PDB entry 8G6U | electron microscopy, 3.16 A resolution | chains A and B of the 18 polymer chains in the assembly

== Chain A ==
Name: CRF01_AE T/F100 HIV-1 gp120
Source organism: Human immunodeficiency virus 1
UniProtKB: A0A6C0ZY47 (A0A6C0ZY47_9HIV1); aligned to UniProt positions 29-507 over residues 30-507 (the alignment contains insertions or deletions, so no single offset holds)
Chain sequence (485 residues; each row starts with the number of its first residue; note: 29 numbers in that range are skipped by the numbering (no residue carries them; nothing is unmodelled there); a row labelled like 132A-132V holds insertion residues (132A, then the next letters in order)):
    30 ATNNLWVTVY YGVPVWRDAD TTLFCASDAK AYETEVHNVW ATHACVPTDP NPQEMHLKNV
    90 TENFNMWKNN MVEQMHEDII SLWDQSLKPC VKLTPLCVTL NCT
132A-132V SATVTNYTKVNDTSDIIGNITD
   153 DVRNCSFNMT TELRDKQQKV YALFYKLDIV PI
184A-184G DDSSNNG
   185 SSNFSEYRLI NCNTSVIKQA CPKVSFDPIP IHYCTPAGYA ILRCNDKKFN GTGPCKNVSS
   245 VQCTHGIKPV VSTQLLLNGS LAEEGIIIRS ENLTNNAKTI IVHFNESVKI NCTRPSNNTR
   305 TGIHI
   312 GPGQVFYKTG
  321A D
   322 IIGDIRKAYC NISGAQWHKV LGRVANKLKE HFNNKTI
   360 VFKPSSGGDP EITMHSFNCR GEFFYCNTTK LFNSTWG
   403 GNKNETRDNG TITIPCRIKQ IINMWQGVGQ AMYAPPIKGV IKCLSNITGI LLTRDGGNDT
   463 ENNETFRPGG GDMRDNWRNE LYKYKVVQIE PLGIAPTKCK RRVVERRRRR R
Not modelled in the structure: 30-31, 132A-132V, 184A-184G, 458-459, 505-513
Differences from the reference sequence: engineered mutation Tyr61 (His60 in A0A6C0ZY47), His105 (Gln104 in A0A6C0ZY47), Ile108 (Val107 in A0A6C0ZY47), Asp474 (Asn475 in A0A6C0ZY47), Met475 (Ile476 in A0A6C0ZY47), Arg476 (Lys477 in A0A6C0ZY47); conflict Ser375 (His381 in A0A6C0ZY47), Cys501 (Ala502 in A0A6C0ZY47); expression tag (508-513)
Disulfide bonds: Cys54-Cys74, Cys119-Cys205, Cys126-Cys196, Cys131-Cys157, Cys218-Cys247, Cys228-Cys239, Cys296-Cys331, Cys378-Cys445, Cys385-Cys418
Covalent attachments: N-acetylglucosamine (NAG) linked to Asn88, Asn130, Asn156, Asn160, Asn187, Asn197, Asn241, Asn289, Asn295, Asn301, Asn355, Asn386, Asn392, Asn411, Asn448, Asn465; glycan linked to Asn234, Asn262, Asn276, Asn332
From the paper describing this entry:
  - contacts within the chain: Glu102-Arg476, Asp474-Arg476
  - post-translational modification sites: Asn332

== Chain B ==
Name: CRF-1_AE T/F100 HIV-1 gp41
Source organism: Human immunodeficiency virus 1
UniProtKB: A0A6C0ZY47 (A0A6C0ZY47_9HIV1); residues 512-664 here correspond to UniProt positions 513-665 (UniProt number = residue number + 1)
Chain sequence (155 residues; numbered 512 to 666; the number before each row is that of its first residue):
   512 AVGLGAMIFG FLGAAGSTMG AASITLTVQA RQLLSGIVQQ QSNLLRAPEA QQHLLQLTVW
   572 GIKQLQARVL AVERYLQDQK FLGLWGCSGK IICCTAVPWN SSWSNKTFEE IWNNMTWIEW
   632 EREISNYTSQ IYDILTISQT QQEKNEKDLL ELDAA
Not modelled in the structure: 512-520, 546-567, 663-666
Differences from the reference sequence: conflict Pro559 (Ile560 in A0A6C0ZY47), Cys605 (Thr606 in A0A6C0ZY47); expression tag (665-666)
Disulfide bonds: Cys598-Cys604
Covalent attachments: N-acetylglucosamine (NAG) linked to Asn611, Asn616, Asn625; glycan linked to Asn637

== How chain A and chain B interact ==
Inter-chain disulfides: Cys501(A)-Cys605(B)
Pairs across the interface (99; chain A residue first):
  Leu34(A) - Trp610(B)
  Trp35(A) - Thr606(B)
  Trp35(A) - Ala607(B)
  Trp35(A) - Val608(B)
  Trp35(A) - Pro609(B)
  Val36(A) - Thr606(B)  hydrogen bond (backbone-backbone)
  Val36(A) - Val608(B)  hydrogen bond (backbone-backbone)
  Val36(A) - Pro609(B)
  Val36(A) - Trp610(B)  hydrophobic
  Val36(A) - Leu646(B)  hydrophobic
  Thr37(A) - Cys604(B)
  Val38(A) - Trp596(B)  hydrophobic
  Val38(A) - Ile602(B)
  Val38(A) - Ile603(B)
  Val38(A) - Cys604(B)  hydrogen bond (backbone-backbone)
  Val38(A) - Thr606(B)
  Val38(A) - Leu646(B)  hydrophobic
  Tyr39(A) - Ile603(B)  hydrophobic
  Tyr39(A) - Trp623(B)
  Tyr39(A) - Trp628(B)  hydrophobic
  Tyr40(A) - Leu537(B)
  Tyr40(A) - Asp589(B)
  Tyr40(A) - Gln590(B)  hydrogen bond
  Tyr40(A) - Leu593(B)  hydrophobic
  Tyr40(A) - Ile602(B)  hydrogen bond (backbone-backbone)
  Gly41(A) - Phe522(B)
  Gly41(A) - Leu537(B)
  Val42(A) - Leu537(B)
  Val42(A) - Trp628(B)
  Pro43(A) - Phe522(B)
  Pro43(A) - Gly524(B)
  Pro43(A) - Ala526(B)  hydrophobic
  Pro43(A) - Trp628(B)
  Pro43(A) - Ile629(B)
  Val44(A) - Trp628(B)
  Val44(A) - Ile629(B)  hydrophobic
  Val44(A) - Glu632(B)
  Trp45(A) - Leu523(B)  hydrophobic
  Trp45(A) - Ala526(B)  hydrophobic
  Trp45(A) - Ile629(B)  hydrophobic
  Thr50(A) - Leu581(B)
  Thr51(A) - Lys574(B)
  Thr51(A) - Gln577(B)
  Phe53(A) - Ala578(B)  hydrophobic
  Cys54(A) - Trp571(B)  hydrophobic
  Ala73(A) - Thr569(B)
  Ala73(A) - Trp571(B)
  Cys74(A) - Trp571(B)
  Val75(A) - Gln575(B)
  Pro76(A) - Gln575(B)
  Met84(A) - Gln540(B)
  Leu86(A) - Leu523(B)
  Leu86(A) - Ala526(B)  hydrophobic
  Lys87(A) - Gly527(B)
  Asn88(A) - Gly527(B)
  Val89(A) - Ala526(B)  hydrophobic
  Val89(A) - Gly527(B)
  Gln103(A) - Lys574(B)
  Asp107(A) - Trp571(B)
  Asp107(A) - Lys574(B)  salt bridge
  Leu111(A) - Trp571(B)
  Gln114(A) - Thr569(B)
  Gln114(A) - Val570(B)
  Tyr217(A) - Trp571(B)
  Pro220(A) - Ala578(B)
  Ala221(A) - Ala582(B)
  Gly222(A) - Arg585(B)  hydrogen bond (backbone-side chain)
  Tyr223(A) - Leu581(B)
  Tyr223(A) - Arg585(B)
  Ser244(A) - Leu523(B)
  Ile491(A) - Leu523(B)  hydrophobic
  Ile491(A) - Arg585(B)  hydrogen bond (backbone-side chain)
  Pro493(A) - Asp589(B)
  Leu494(A) - Phe592(B)  hydrophobic
  Leu494(A) - Leu593(B)  hydrophobic
  Leu494(A) - Trp596(B)  hydrophobic
  Gly495(A) - Glu632(B)
  Ile496(A) - Trp631(B)  hydrogen bond (backbone-side chain)
  Ile496(A) - Glu632(B)
  Ile496(A) - Ile635(B)
  Ile496(A) - Ile642(B)  hydrophobic
  Ile496(A) - Tyr643(B)  hydrophobic
  Ile496(A) - Leu646(B)  hydrophobic
  Ala497(A) - Trp623(B)  hydrophobic
  Ala497(A) - Trp628(B)  hydrophobic
  Ala497(A) - Trp631(B)
  Pro498(A) - Trp610(B)  hydrophobic
  Pro498(A) - Ile622(B)  hydrophobic
  Pro498(A) - Trp623(B)
  Pro498(A) - Trp631(B)
  Thr499(A) - Trp623(B)
  Cys501(A) - Cys605(B)  disulfide
  Lys502(A) - Ala607(B)
  Arg503(A) - Cys605(B)  hydrogen bond (backbone-side chain)
  Arg503(A) - Thr606(B)  hydrogen bond (backbone-backbone)
  Arg503(A) - Ala607(B)  hydrogen bond (backbone-backbone)
  Arg503(A) - Gln653(B)
  Arg504(A) - Cys605(B)
  Arg504(A) - Gln653(B)
Other interface residues (no listed pair), chain A (55 interface residues in all): Leu52, Ala70, His72, Ser110, Ala224, Gln490, Glu492, Lys500
Other interface residues (no listed pair), chain B (52 interface residues in all): Ala525, Ser528, Ser534, Leu568, Gly572, Tyr586, Cys598, Trp614, Lys617, Phe619

== In short ==
55 residues of chain A face 52 of chain B across their interface; the contacts include 1 disulfide bond, 11
hydrogen bonds and 1 salt bridge. Polar pairs include Asp107(A)-Lys574(B), Tyr40(A)-Gln590(B) and
Gly222(A)-Arg585(B). The paper reports a modification site at Asn332(A); contacts within the chain involving
Arg476(A), Glu102(A) and Asp474(A).
Here chain A is CRF01_AE T/F100 HIV-1 gp120 and chain B is CRF-1_AE T/F100 HIV-1 gp41, both from Human
immunodeficiency virus 1. Entry 8G6U (Cryo-EM structure of T/F100 SOSIP.664 HIV-1 Env trimer with LMHS
mutations in complex with 8ANC195 and ...) was determined by electron microscopy together with 8DOK and 8CZZ
from the same study.
